2VXA - chains C and F of the 12 polymer chains in the assembly; structure by X-ray diffraction, 2.60 A resolution.

== Chain C (and F) ==
Molecule: Dodecin
Organism: Halorhodospira halophila
Notes: chain F of this document is another copy of the same molecule, construct and numbering; everything in this record applies to it too
UniProt: A1WUH0 (A1WUH0_HALHL); residues 1-70 here = UniProt positions 1-70
Chain sequence (72 residues; each row starts with the number of its first residue):
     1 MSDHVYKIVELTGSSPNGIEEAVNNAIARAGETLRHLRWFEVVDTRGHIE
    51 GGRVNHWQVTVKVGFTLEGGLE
Unresolved in the structure: 1-2, 70-72
Residues lining bound ligands:
  - riboflavin (RBF), molecule 1: His4, Tyr6, Arg38, Trp39
  - riboflavin (RBF), molecule 2: Thr12, Arg46, Gln58, Thr60
  - riboflavin (RBF), molecule 3: Arg46, Gly47, His48, Gln58
What the authors report for this chain:
  - binding site for riboflavin: Arg46

== Interface between chain C and chain F ==
Contacting residue pairs - 26 pairs, chain C then chain F:
  Gly18(C) - Glu20(F)
  Ile19(C) - Ile19(F)  hydrophobic
  Ile19(C) - Glu20(F)  hydrogen bond (backbone-side chain)
  Glu20(C) - Glu20(F)
  Asp44(C) - Glu41(F)
  Thr45(C) - Glu41(F)
  Thr45(C) - Val42(F)  hydrogen bond (backbone-backbone)
  Arg46(C) - Trp39(F)
  Arg46(C) - Phe40(F)
  Arg46(C) - Glu41(F)  salt bridge
  Gly47(C) - Trp39(F)
  Gly47(C) - Phe40(F)  hydrogen bond (backbone-backbone)
  His48(C) - Arg38(F)
  Ile49(C) - Ile27(F)  hydrophobic
  Ile49(C) - Leu37(F)
  Ile49(C) - Arg38(F)  hydrogen bond (backbone-backbone)
  Ile49(C) - Trp39(F)
  Ile49(C) - Phe40(F)  hydrophobic
  Ile49(C) - Val63(F)  hydrophobic
  Gly52(C) - Ile27(F)
  Val54(C) - Asn24(F)
  Val54(C) - Ile27(F)  hydrophobic
  Val54(C) - Phe40(F)  hydrophobic
  Trp57(C) - Glu20(F)
  Trp57(C) - Val23(F)  hydrophobic
  Trp57(C) - Phe40(F)  hydrophobic
Also at the interface, not in a pair above, chain C (14 interface residues in all): Glu21, Arg53
Also at the interface, not in a pair above, chain F (13 interface residues in all): Ala28

== Summary ==
The interface between chain C and chain F involves 14 residues on one side and 13 on the other, with 4
hydrogen bonds and 1 salt bridge. Among the polar pairs are Arg46(C)-Glu41(F), Ile19(C)-Glu20(F) and
Thr45(C)-Val42(F). Ligands of chain C: 3 copies of riboflavin. The paper reports a binding site for riboflavin
at Arg46(C).
Chain C and chain F are both Dodecin (Halorhodospira halophila); the structure, H. halophila dodecin in
complex with riboflavin, was determined by X-ray diffraction (same publication as 2VX9).
